9FFW - chains A and E of the 6 polymer chains in the assembly; structure by electron microscopy, 3.40 A resolution.

[Chain A]
Molecule: Gamma-aminobutyric acid receptor subunit alpha-1
From: Homo sapiens
UniProt: P14867 (GBRA1_HUMAN); residues 5-429 here correspond to UniProt positions 32-456 (UniProt number = residue number + 27)
Sequence (411 residues; row label = number of the first residue in the row; note: 71 numbers in that range are skipped by the numbering (no residue carries them; nothing is unmodelled there); numbers below 1 keep their minus sign (Met-52 is residue -52)):
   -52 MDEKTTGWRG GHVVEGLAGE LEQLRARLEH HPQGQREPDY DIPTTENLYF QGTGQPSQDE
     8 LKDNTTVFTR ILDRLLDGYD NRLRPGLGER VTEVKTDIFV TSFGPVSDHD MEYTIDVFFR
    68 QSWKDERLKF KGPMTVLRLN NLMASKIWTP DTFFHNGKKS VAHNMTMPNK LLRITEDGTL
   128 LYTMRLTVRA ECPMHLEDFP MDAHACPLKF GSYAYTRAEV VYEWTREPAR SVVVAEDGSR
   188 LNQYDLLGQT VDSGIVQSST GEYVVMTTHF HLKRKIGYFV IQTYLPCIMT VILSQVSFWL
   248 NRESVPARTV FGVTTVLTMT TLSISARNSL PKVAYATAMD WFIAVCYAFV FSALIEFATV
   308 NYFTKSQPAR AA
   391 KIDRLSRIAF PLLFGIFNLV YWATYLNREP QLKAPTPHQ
Unresolved in the structure: -52 to 9, 419-429
Construct notes: initiating methionine (-52); expression tag (-51 to 4); linker (313-319)
Disulfides: Cys139-Cys153
Covalent attachments: glycan linked to Asn111
Small-molecule neighbours: gamma-amino-butanoic acid (ABU): Phe65, Arg67, Thr130
UniProt features mapped onto this chain:
  - binding site (4-aminobutanoate): Arg67, Thr130
  - binding site (3alpha-hydroxy-5alpha-pregnan-11,20-dione): Trp246
  - glycosylation (N-linked (GlcNAc...) asparagine): Asn11, Asn111

[Chain E]
Molecule: Gamma-aminobutyric acid receptor subunit beta-3
From: Homo sapiens
UniProt: P28472 (GBRB3_HUMAN); residues 1-448 here correspond to UniProt positions 26-473 (UniProt number = residue number + 25)
Sequence (395 residues; numbered -53 to 448; 107 numbers in that range are skipped by the numbering (no residue carries them; nothing is unmodelled there); the number before each row is that of its first residue; numbers below 1 keep their minus sign (Met-53 is residue -53)):
   -53 MDEKTTGWRG GHVVEGLAGE LEQLRARLEH HPQGQREPDY DIPTTENLYF QGTGQSVNDP
     7 GNMSFVKETV DKLLKGYDIR LRPDFGGPPV CVGMNIDIAS IDMVSEVNMD YTLTMYFQQY
    67 WRDKRLAYSG IPLNLTLDNR VADQLWVPDT YFLNDKKSFV HGVTVKNRMI RLHPDGTVLY
   127 GLRITTTAAC MMDLRRYPLD EQNCTLEIES YGYTTDDIEF YWRGGDKAVT GVERIELPQF
   187 SIVEHRLVSR NVVFATGAYP RLSLSFRLKR NIGYFILQTY MPSILITILS WVSFWINYDA
   247 SAARVALGIT TVLTMTTINT HLRETLPKIP YVKAIDMYLM GCFVFVFLAL LEYAFVNYIF
   307 FSQPARAA
   422 AIDRWSRIVF PFTFSLFNLV YWLYYVN
Unresolved in the structure: -53 to 7, 448
Construct notes: initiating methionine (-53); expression tag (-52 to 0); linker (308-314)
Disulfides: Cys136-Cys150
Covalent attachments: N-acetylglucosamine (NAG) linked to Asn80; glycan linked to Asn149
Small-molecule neighbours: gamma-amino-butanoic acid (ABU): Tyr97, Glu155, Ser156, Tyr157, Phe200, Thr202, Tyr205
UniProt features mapped onto this chain:
  - binding site (benzamidine): Asp95 to Tyr97, Glu155 to Tyr157, Phe200
  - binding site (4-aminobutanoate): Tyr97, Glu155, Tyr157, Thr202
  - binding site (histamine): Tyr97, Ser156, Tyr157, Thr202
  - glycosylation (N-linked (GlcNAc...) asparagine): Asn8, Asn80, Asn149

[Interface between chain A and chain E]
Contacting residue pairs - 79 pairs, chain A then chain E:
  Gly25(A) with Lys13(E)
  Tyr26(A) with Lys13(E)
  Asp27(A) with Lys13(E)
  Asn28(A) with Asp84(E); Arg86(E)
  Arg29(A) with Val16(E); Asp17(E), salt bridge; Leu83(E); Asp84(E), hydrogen bond (backbone-backbone); Val87(E)
  Arg31(A) with Met9(E)
  Leu34(A) with Val12(E), hydrophobic
  Gly35(A) with Leu79(E)
  Arg74(A) with Met9(E)
  Ser92(A) with Arg86(E), hydrogen bond (backbone-side chain)
  Asp98(A) with Val111(E)
  Thr99(A) with Val109(E); Thr110(E), hydrogen bond (backbone-backbone)
  Phe100(A) with Tyr62(E); Val109(E); Asn113(E); Arg129(E)
  Phe101(A) with Val109(E), hydrophobic; Arg129(E)
  His102(A) with Arg129(E), hydrogen bond (backbone-side chain)
  Gly104(A) with His107(E); Arg129(E), hydrogen bond (backbone-side chain)
  Lys105(A) with Asp48(E), salt bridge; His107(E)
  Ser107(A) with Val109(E)
  Met131(A) with Thr110(E)
  Leu133(A) with Thr110(E)
  Glu138(A) with Ser46(E), hydrogen bond
  Tyr160(A) with Tyr62(E), hydrophobic; Arg114(E); Met115(E); Gly127(E); Leu128(E); Arg129(E), hydrogen bond (side chain-backbone)
  Ala161(A) with Thr82(E); Met115(E), hydrophobic; Arg117(E), hydrogen bond (backbone-side chain)
  Tyr162(A) with Thr82(E)
  Thr207(A) with Arg117(E); Leu125(E)
  Tyr210(A) with Arg117(E), hydrogen bond
  Val252(A) with Ala249(E), hydrophobic
  Thr256(A) with Ala249(E); Leu253(E)
  Val257(A) with Ala252(E), hydrophobic
  Val260(A) with Leu253(E), hydrophobic; Thr256(E)
  Val263(A) with Ile232(E), hydrophobic; Leu235(E), hydrophobic
  Leu264(A) with Thr260(E)
  Thr267(A) with Thr260(E); Ile264(E)
  Ile271(A) with His267(E)
  Arg274(A) with Tyr220(E); Leu223(E); Gln224(E), hydrogen bond
  Lys279(A) with Pro184(E); Thr271(E)
  Val280(A) with Pro184(E); Tyr220(E)
  Ala281(A) with Pro184(E); Asn217(E); Tyr220(E), hydrophobic
  Tyr294(A) with Leu231(E), hydrophobic; Ile232(E)
  Phe298(A) with Leu231(E); Leu235(E), hydrophobic
  Leu301(A) with Leu235(E), hydrophobic
  Ile302(A) with Val238(E), hydrophobic
  Ala305(A) with Val238(E), hydrophobic
  Asn308(A) with Ile242(E); Asn243(E)
  Tyr309(A) with Trp241(E); Arg428(E)
Also at the interface, not in a pair above, chain A (61 interface residues in all): Leu30, Pro32, Gly33, Phe66, Trp95, Pro97, Lys106, Val108, Ala109, Thr163, Glu166, Pro253, Asn275, Tyr282, Ala283, Asp287
Also at the interface, not in a pair above, chain E (59 interface residues in all): Leu20, Asn80, Leu81, Phe105, Gln185, Pro228, Ile234, Ala246, Ala248, Leu259, Thr263, Pro273

[Summary]
The interface between chain A and chain E involves 61 residues on one side and 59 on the other, with 10
hydrogen bonds and 2 salt bridges. Among the polar pairs are Arg29(A)-Asp17(E), Lys105(A)-Asp48(E) and
Ser92(A)-Arg86(E). Bound to chain A: gamma-amino-butanoic acid.
Chain A is Gamma-aminobutyric acid receptor subunit alpha-1 and chain E is Gamma-aminobutyric acid receptor
subunit beta-3, both from Homo sapiens; the structure, Cryo-EM structure of the alpha1beta3gamma2 GABA(A)
receptor in complex with GABA and Nb38 in the short-lived ..., was determined by electron microscopy.
